2ZBK - chains C and D of the 4 polymer chains in the assembly; structure by X-ray diffraction, 3.56 A resolution.

[Chain C]
Protein: Type II DNA topoisomerase VI subunit A
Source organism: Sulfolobus shibatae
Notes: EC 5.99.1.3
Reference sequence: O05208 (TOP6A_SULSH); residue numbers follow UniProt; this construct covers 1-389
Amino-acid sequence (389 residues; numbered 1 to 389; the number before each row is that of its first residue):
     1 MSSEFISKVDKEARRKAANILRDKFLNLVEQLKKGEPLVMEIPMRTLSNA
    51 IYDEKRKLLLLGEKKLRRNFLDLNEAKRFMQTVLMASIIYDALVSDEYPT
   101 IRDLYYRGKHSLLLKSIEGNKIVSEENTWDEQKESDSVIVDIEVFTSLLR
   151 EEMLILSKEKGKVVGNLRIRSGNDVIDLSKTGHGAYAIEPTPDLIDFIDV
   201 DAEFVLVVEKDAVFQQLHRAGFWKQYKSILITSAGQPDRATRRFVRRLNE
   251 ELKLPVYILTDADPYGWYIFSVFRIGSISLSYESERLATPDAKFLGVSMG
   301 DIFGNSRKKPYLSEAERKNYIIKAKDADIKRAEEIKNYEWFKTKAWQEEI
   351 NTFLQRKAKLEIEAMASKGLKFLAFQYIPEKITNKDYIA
Unresolved in the structure: 1-9, 45-65, 119-125, 280-284
Curated features (UniProtKB/Swiss-Prot):
  - active site: Y106 (O-(5'-phospho-DNA)-tyrosine intermediate)
  - binding site (Mg(2+)): E209, D261

[Chain D]
Protein: Type 2 DNA topoisomerase 6 subunit B
Source organism: Sulfolobus shibatae
Notes: EC 5.99.1.3
Reference sequence: O05207 (TOP6B_SULSH); residue numbers follow UniProt; this construct covers 1-530
Amino-acid sequence (530 residues; row label = number of the first residue in the row):
     1 MSAKEKFTSLSPAEFFKRNPELAGFPNPARALYQTVRELIENSLDATDVH
    51 GILPNIKITIDLIDDARQIYKVNVVDNGIGIPPQEVPNAFGRVLYSSKYV
   101 NRQTRGMYGLGVKAAVLYSQMHQDKPIEIETSPVNSKRIYTFKLKIDINK
   151 NEPIIVERGSVENTRGFHGTSVAISIPGDWPKAKSRIYEYIKRTYIITPY
   201 AEFIFKDPEGNVTYYPRLTNKIPKPPQEVKPHPYGVDREEIKILINNLKR
   251 DYTIKEFLVNEFQSIGDTTADKILELAGLKPNKKVKNLTEEEITRLVETF
   301 KKDEDFRSPSADSLSVIGEDLIELGLKKIFNPDFAASITRKPKAYQGHPF
   351 IVEAGVAFGGSIPVGEEPIVLRYANKIPLIYDEKSDVIWKVVEELDWKRY
   401 GIESDQYQMVVMVHLCSTKIPYKSAGKESIAEVENIEKEIKNALMEVARK
   451 LKQYLSEKRKEQEAKKKLLAYLKYIPEVSRSLATFLASGNKELVSKYQNE
   501 ISEGLFKLISKKLDLINIEEYRKVYRVDSE
Unresolved in the structure: 1-13, 520-530
Curated features (UniProtKB/Swiss-Prot):
  - binding site (ATP): N42, D76, S96 to K98, M107 to K113, K427
Ligand contacts: radicicol (RDC): L39, N42, S43, D45, A46, H50, D76, I79, G80, I81, F90, V112, T170, V172

[How chain C and chain D interact]
Contacting residue pairs - 36 pairs, chain C then chain D:
  F25(C) - F485(D)  hydrophobic
  L26(C) - F485(D)
  V29(C) - F485(D)  hydrophobic
  E30(C) - F485(D)
  E30(C) - L486(D)
  Q31(C) - L482(D)
  L32(C) - L482(D)  hydrophobic
  K34(C) - E503(D)
  G35(C) - K507(D)
  E36(C) - K507(D)
  P37(C) - K507(D)
  F70(C) - Y471(D)  hydrogen bond (backbone-side chain)
  L71(C) - Y471(D)
  L71(C) - L508(D)  hydrophobic
  L71(C) - K511(D)
  D72(C) - Y471(D)  hydrogen bond (backbone-side chain)
  L73(C) - E463(D)
  L73(C) - K467(D)
  A76(C) - Y474(D)
  K77(C) - Y474(D)
  M80(C) - E477(D)
  M80(C) - V478(D)  hydrophobic
  V83(C) - V478(D)  hydrophobic
  V83(C) - S481(D)  hydrogen bond (backbone-side chain)
  L84(C) - S481(D)
  S87(C) - S481(D)
  S87(C) - F485(D)
  Y90(C) - F485(D)  hydrophobic
  Y90(C) - S488(D)
  D91(C) - T484(D)
  H110(C) - R480(D)
  S111(C) - E477(D)
  S111(C) - R480(D)  hydrogen bond
  L114(C) - L472(D)
  E126(C) - K473(D)  salt bridge
  E126(C) - Y474(D)  hydrogen bond
Other interface residues (no listed pair), chain C (29 interface residues in all): A86, K115, S116
Other interface residues (no listed pair), chain D (24 interface residues in all): L469, I475, P476, I518, E519

[Summary]
29 residues of chain C and 24 residues of chain D are in contact; the contacts include 5 hydrogen bonds and 1
salt bridge. Polar contacts include E126(C)-K473(D), F70(C)-Y471(D) and D72(C)-Y471(D). Ligands of chain D:
radicicol.
Here chain C is Type II DNA topoisomerase VI subunit A and chain D is Type 2 DNA topoisomerase 6 subunit B,
both from Sulfolobus shibatae. Entry 2ZBK (Crystal structure of an intact type II DNA topoisomerase: insights
into DNA transfer mechanisms) was determined by X-ray diffraction.
